Entry 8JUG (X-ray diffraction, 1.30 A resolution); this record covers chains A and C.

Chain A:
Molecule: Matrilysin
Source organism: Homo sapiens
Notes: EC 3.4.24.23
UniProt: P09237 (MMP7_HUMAN); numbering as in UniProt (aligned over 95-267)
Sequence (175 residues; each row starts with the number of its first residue):
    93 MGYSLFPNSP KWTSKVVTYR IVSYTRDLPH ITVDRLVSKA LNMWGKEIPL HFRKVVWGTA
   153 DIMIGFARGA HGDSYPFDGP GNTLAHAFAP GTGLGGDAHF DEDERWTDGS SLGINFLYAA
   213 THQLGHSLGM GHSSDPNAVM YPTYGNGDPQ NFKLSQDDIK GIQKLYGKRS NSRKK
Not modelled in the structure: 93, 237-242, 262-267
Differences from the reference sequence: initiating methionine (93); expression tag (94); engineered mutation Gln215 (Glu in P09237)
Ion coordination: Ca2+ site 1: Asp153, Gly185, Gly187, Asp189; Zn2+ site 1: His163, Asp165, His178, His191; Ca2+ site 2: Asp170, Gly171, Gly173, Thr175, Asp193, Glu196; Zn2+ site 2: His214, His218, His224 (shared with GGL_2(C) of chain C)
UniProt features mapped onto this chain:
  - binding site (Ca(2+)): Asp153, Asp170, Gly171, Gly173, Thr175, Gly185, Gly187, Asp189, Asp193, Glu196
  - binding site (Zn(2+)): His163, Asp165, His178, His191, His214, His218, His224

Chain C:
Molecule: Peptide Inhibitor
Sequence (7 residues; row label = number of the first residue in the row):
     1 XXGXXXX
Modified / non-standard residues: 7SF (4-chloranyl-3-(trifluoromethyl)benzenesulfonic acid) at position 1, GGL (gamma-L-glutamic acid) at position 2, V1C ((2S)-2-azanyl-3-[4-[1-(2-methylpropyl)pyrazol-4-yl]phenyl]propanoic acid) at position 4, TBG (3-methyl-L-valine) at position 5, EOE (beta3-proline) at position 6, NH2 (amino group) at position 7
Ion coordination: Zn2+: GGL_2 (shared with His214(A), His218(A), His224(A) of chain A)

Interface between chain A and chain C:
Contacting residue pairs (31; chain A residue first):
  Phe98(A) with Gly3(C); V1C_4(C); TBG_5(C)
  Tyr167(A) with V1C_4(C)
  Thr175(A) with 7SF_1(C); V1C_4(C)
  Leu176(A) with 7SF_1(C)
  Ala177(A) with 7SF_1(C); GGL_2(C), hydrogen bond (backbone-backbone)
  His178(A) with GGL_2(C); V1C_4(C)
  Ala179(A) with GGL_2(C); Gly3(C); V1C_4(C), hydrogen bond (backbone-backbone)
  Phe180(A) with V1C_4(C); EOE_6(C)
  Ala181(A) with V1C_4(C), hydrogen bond (backbone-backbone); EOE_6(C)
  Leu186(A) with EOE_6(C)
  Gly187(A) with EOE_6(C)
  Tyr210(A) with 7SF_1(C)
  Ala211(A) with 7SF_1(C)
  His214(A) with 7SF_1(C); GGL_2(C), hydrogen bond (side chain-backbone)
  Gln215(A) with 7SF_1(C); GGL_2(C), hydrogen bond (side chain-backbone)
  His218(A) with GGL_2(C), hydrogen bond (side chain-backbone); Gly3(C)
  His224(A) with GGL_2(C), hydrogen bond (side chain-backbone)
  Pro234(A) with 7SF_1(C)
  Tyr236(A) with 7SF_1(C)
Also at the interface, not in a pair above, chain A (22 interface residues in all): Trp198, Ile206, Thr235
Also at the interface, not in a pair above, chain C (7 interface residues in all): NH2_7

Summary:
Chain A and chain C form an interface of 22 and 7 residues respectively; the contacts include 7 hydrogen
bonds. Polar pairs include His214(A)-GGL_2(C), Gln215(A)-GGL_2(C) and His218(A)-GGL_2(C). From UniProt: 10
Ca2+-binding residues and 7 Zn2+-binding residues on chain A.
Here chain A is Matrilysin (Homo sapiens) and chain C is Peptide Inhibitor. Entry 8JUG (Crystal structure of
human MMP-7 in complex with inhibitor) was determined by X-ray diffraction (same publication as 8JUD and
8JUF).
